Entry 4N4O (X-ray diffraction, 2.47 A resolution); this record covers chains C and D of the 6 polymer chains in the assembly.

== Chain C ==
Protein: Hydroxylamine oxidoreductase
Organism: Nitrosomonas europaea
Notes: EC 1.7.2.6
Reference sequence: Q50925 (HAO_NITEU); residues 25-570 here = UniProt positions 25-570
Chain sequence (546 residues; each row starts with the number of its first residue):
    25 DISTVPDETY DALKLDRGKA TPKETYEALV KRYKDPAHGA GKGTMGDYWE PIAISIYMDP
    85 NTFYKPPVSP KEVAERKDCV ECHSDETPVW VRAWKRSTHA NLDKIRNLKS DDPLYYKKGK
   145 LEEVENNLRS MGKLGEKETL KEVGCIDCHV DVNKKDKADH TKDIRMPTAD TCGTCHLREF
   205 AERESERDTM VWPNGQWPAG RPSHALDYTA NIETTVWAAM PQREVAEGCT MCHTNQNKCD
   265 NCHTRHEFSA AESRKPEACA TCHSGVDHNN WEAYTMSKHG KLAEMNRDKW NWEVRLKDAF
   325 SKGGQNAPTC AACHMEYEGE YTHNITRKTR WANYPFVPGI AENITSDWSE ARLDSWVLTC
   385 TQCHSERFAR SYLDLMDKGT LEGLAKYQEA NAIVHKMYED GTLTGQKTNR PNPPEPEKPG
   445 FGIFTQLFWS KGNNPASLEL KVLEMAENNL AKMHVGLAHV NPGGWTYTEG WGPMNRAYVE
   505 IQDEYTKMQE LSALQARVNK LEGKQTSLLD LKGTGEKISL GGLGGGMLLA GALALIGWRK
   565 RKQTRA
Disordered / not traced: 527-570
Covalent attachments: heme c (HEC) linked to Cys103, Cys169, Cys172, Cys196, Cys199, Cys253, Cys256, Cys263, Cys266, Cys283, Cys286, Cys334, Cys337, Cys384, Cys387, Tyr491
Ion coordination: heme c Fe (8 sites), coordinated by His107, His123, His173, His184, His200, His228, His257, His267, His270, His287, His303, His338, His347, His388, His483; K+: Asp312 (shared with 1 residue of chain A; 1 residue of chain E)
Small-molecule neighbours:
  - heme c (HEC), molecule 1: Tyr81, Tyr88, Pro91, Pro94, Glu96, Ala98, Glu99, Asp102, Cys106, His107, Glu110, Ile170, His173, Val174, Ala182, His184, Ile188, Met190
  - heme c (HEC), molecule 2: Tyr81, Pro84, His107, Thr111, Trp114, Val115, Trp118, His123, Val167, Gly168, His173, Met190, Pro191, Lys262, Asp264, Arg269, His270, Phe272
  - heme c (HEC), molecule 3: Met82, Val113, Trp114, Met255, Lys262, Asp264, Asn265, Thr268, Arg269
  - heme c (HEC), molecule 4: Thr122, His123, Leu126, Lys141, Lys144, Leu145, Val148, Leu164, Val167, Val176, Pro191, Thr195, His200, His267, Phe272, Ser273, Ala274, Ala275
  - heme c (HEC), molecule 5: Tyr140, Lys141, Lys144, His200, Glu203, Phe204, Arg207, His228, Asn259, His267, Ala274, Ser277, Arg278, Arg319, Leu320, Ala335, Met339, Tyr345, His347
  - heme c (HEC), molecule 6: Trp221, Arg225, Pro226, Ala234, Asn235, Thr238, Val240, Trp241, Gly252, His257, Thr285, His287, Ser288, His292, Asn294, Ala356, Asn357, Tyr358, Phe448, Phe452
  - heme c (HEC), molecule 7: Arg225, Pro226, Ser227, His228, Leu230, Asp231, Ala234, Met255, His257, Thr258, Asn259, Asn265, Ser277, Ala282, His287, Ala335, His338, Ile349, Thr353, Ala356, Asn357
  - heme c (HEC), molecule 8: Pro280, His287, Asn294, Trp295, Tyr298, His303, Pro332, Thr333, His338, Lys352, Thr353, Arg354, Trp355, Ala356, Asn357, Trp380, Leu397, Met400, His478, Ala482, His483
  - heme c (HEC), molecule 9: Lys302, His303, Leu306, Phe324, Asn330, Ala331, Pro332, Trp380, Thr383, His388, Phe392, Ala393, Tyr396, Leu397, Val484
  - heme c (HEC), molecule 10: His388, Ser389, Phe392
  - heme c (HEC), molecule 11: Ser389, Glu390, Arg391, Phe392
  - heme c (HEC), molecule 12: Pro486, Gly487, Thr490
  - hydroxyamine (HOA): His257, Asp291, His292, Tyr358
From the paper describing this entry:
  - binding site for hydroxyamine: Asp291, His292
  - catalytic residues: Asp291, His292 (citing earlier work)
  - specificity-determining residues: Tyr358 (proposed by the authors, not directly observed)

== Chain D ==
Protein: hydroxylamine oxidoreductase
Organism: Nitrosomonas europaea
Notes: EC 1.7.2.6
Reference sequence: Q82V11 (Q82V11_NITEU); numbering as in UniProt (aligned over 28-84)
Chain sequence (57 residues; numbered 28 to 84; the number before each row is that of its first residue):
    28 SSLAPISAKD MLDYLACKDK KPTDVVKSHT EVENGKIVRV KCGDIVALVQ KAREQSG
Disulfides: Cys44-Cys69

== Chain C / chain D interface ==
Residue-residue contacts (24):
  Asn218(C) - Ser28(D)  hydrogen bond (side chain-backbone)
  Asn218(C) - Leu30(D)
  Gly363(C) - Leu30(D)
  Ala365(C) - Met38(D)
  Glu366(C) - Leu30(D)
  Glu366(C) - Ala31(D)
  Glu366(C) - Pro32(D)
  Glu366(C) - Ile33(D)  hydrogen bond (side chain-backbone)
  Glu366(C) - Arg80(D)
  Asn367(C) - Leu30(D)
  Thr369(C) - Met38(D)
  Thr369(C) - Leu42(D)
  Thr369(C) - Arg80(D)  hydrogen bond
  Lys402(C) - Leu39(D)
  Leu405(C) - Ala35(D)
  Leu405(C) - Leu39(D)
  Leu405(C) - Leu42(D)  hydrophobic
  Glu406(C) - Leu39(D)
  Glu406(C) - His56(D)
  Leu408(C) - Ala35(D)  hydrophobic
  Ala409(C) - Ala35(D)
  Ala409(C) - Thr57(D)
  Gln412(C) - Ser34(D)
  Gln412(C) - Ala35(D)  hydrogen bond (side chain-backbone)
Also at the interface, not in a pair above, chain C (16 interface residues in all): Pro217, Gln220, Ile368, Glu413
Also at the interface, not in a pair above, chain D (17 interface residues in all): Ser29, Lys36, Tyr41, Glu58

== Overview ==
16 residues of chain C and 17 residues of chain D are in contact; the contacts include 4 hydrogen bonds. Among
the polar pairs are Asn218(C)-Ser28(D), Glu366(C)-Ile33(D) and Thr369(C)-Arg80(D). Chain C binds 3 copies of
heme c and hydroxyamine. From the paper: catalytic residues Asp291(C) and His292(C); a binding site for
hydroxyamine at Asp291(C) and His292(C).
Here chain C is Hydroxylamine oxidoreductase and chain D is hydroxylamine oxidoreductase, both from
Nitrosomonas europaea. Entry 4N4O (Nitrosomonas europea HAO soaked in NH2OH) was determined by X-ray
diffraction together with 4N4J, 4N4K, 4N4L, 4N4M and 4N4N from the same study.
